PDB entry 1V13 | X-ray diffraction, 2.00 A resolution | chains A and B

[Chain A (and B)]
Name: Colicin E9
From: Escherichia coli
Notes: EC 3.1.-.-; chain B of this document is another copy of the same molecule, construct and numbering; everything in this record applies to it too
UniProtKB: P09883 (CEA9_ECOLI); residues 2-134 here correspond to UniProt positions 450-582 (UniProt number = residue number + 448)
Amino-acid sequence (134 residues; each row starts with the number of its first residue):
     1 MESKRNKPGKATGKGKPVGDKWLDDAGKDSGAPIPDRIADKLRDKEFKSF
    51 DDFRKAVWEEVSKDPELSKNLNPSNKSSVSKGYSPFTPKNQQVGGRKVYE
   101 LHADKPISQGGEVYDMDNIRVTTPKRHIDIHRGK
Unresolved in the structure: 1-7, 18-20, 66-67, 70, 134 (chain B: 1-7, 134)
Differences from the reference sequence: engineered mutation Ala103 (His551 in P09883)
Metal / ion sites: Zn2+: His102, His127, His131

[How chain A and chain B interact]
Contacting residue pairs (26):
  Phe50(A) - Ile128(B)  hydrophobic
  Phe50(A) - Gly133(B)
  Asp51(A) - Val93(B)
  Gly94(A) - Asp51(B)  hydrogen bond (backbone-side chain)
  Arg96(A) - Glu100(B)  salt bridge
  Glu100(A) - Arg96(B)  salt bridge
  Ala103(A) - Arg132(B)
  Pro106(A) - Arg132(B)
  Ser108(A) - Arg132(B)
  Ser108(A) - Gly133(B)
  Gly110(A) - Arg132(B)
  Gly111(A) - Gly133(B)
  Tyr114(A) - Gly133(B)
  Ile128(A) - Phe50(B)  hydrophobic
  His131(A) - Ala103(B)
  His131(A) - Pro106(B)
  His131(A) - His131(B)  hydrogen bond
  Arg132(A) - Pro106(B)
  Arg132(A) - Ile107(B)
  Arg132(A) - Ser108(B)  hydrogen bond (backbone-side chain)
  Arg132(A) - Gly110(B)
  Gly133(A) - Phe50(B)
  Gly133(A) - Ser108(B)
  Gly133(A) - Gly111(B)
  Gly133(A) - Val113(B)
  Gly133(A) - Tyr114(B)
Other interface residues (no listed pair), chain A (22 interface residues in all): Arg54, Gln92, Val93, Gly95, Ile107, Gln109, His127
Other interface residues (no listed pair), chain B (22 interface residues in all): Arg54, Gly94, Gly95, Lys105, Gln109

[Summary]
The chain A/chain B interface involves 22 residues from each chain; the contacts include 3 hydrogen bonds and
2 salt bridges. Polar contacts include Arg96(A)-Glu100(B), Gly94(A)-Asp51(B) and His131(A)-His131(B). The Zn2+
site is built by His102(A), His127(A) and His131(A).
Both chains are Colicin E9 (Escherichia coli). Entry 1V13 (Crystal structure of the mutant his103ala of the
colicin E9 dnase domain in complex with ZN+2 ...) was determined by X-ray diffraction together with 1V14 from
the same study.
